PDB entry 2ICC | X-ray diffraction, 1.20 A resolution | chain A

Chain A:
Protein: V-set and immunoglobulin domain-containing protein 4
Source organism: Homo sapiens
Notes: fragment: extracellular domain of CRIG
Reference sequence: Q9Y279 (VSIG4_HUMAN); residues 0-118 here correspond to UniProt positions 19-137 (UniProt number = residue number + 19)
Amino-acid sequence (119 residues; each row starts with the number of its first residue; numbering starts at 0):
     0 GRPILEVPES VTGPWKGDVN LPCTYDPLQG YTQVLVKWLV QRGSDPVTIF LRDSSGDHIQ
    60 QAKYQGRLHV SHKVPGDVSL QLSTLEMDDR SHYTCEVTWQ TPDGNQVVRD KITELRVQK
Cystine bridges: C22-C94

Summary:
Chain A is V-set and immunoglobulin domain-containing protein 4 (Homo sapiens); the structure, Extracellular
Domain of CRIg, was determined by X-ray diffraction (same publication as 2ICE and 2ICF).
